PDB entry 8V08 | X-ray diffraction, 3.00 A resolution | chains A and B of the 4 polymer chains in the assembly

[Chain A]
Molecule: 5'-3' exonuclease PLD4
From: Homo sapiens
Notes: EC 3.1.16.1
UniProtKB: Q96BZ4 (PLD4_HUMAN); residues 60-506 here = UniProt positions 60-506
Amino-acid sequence (488 residues; each row starts with the number of its first residue):
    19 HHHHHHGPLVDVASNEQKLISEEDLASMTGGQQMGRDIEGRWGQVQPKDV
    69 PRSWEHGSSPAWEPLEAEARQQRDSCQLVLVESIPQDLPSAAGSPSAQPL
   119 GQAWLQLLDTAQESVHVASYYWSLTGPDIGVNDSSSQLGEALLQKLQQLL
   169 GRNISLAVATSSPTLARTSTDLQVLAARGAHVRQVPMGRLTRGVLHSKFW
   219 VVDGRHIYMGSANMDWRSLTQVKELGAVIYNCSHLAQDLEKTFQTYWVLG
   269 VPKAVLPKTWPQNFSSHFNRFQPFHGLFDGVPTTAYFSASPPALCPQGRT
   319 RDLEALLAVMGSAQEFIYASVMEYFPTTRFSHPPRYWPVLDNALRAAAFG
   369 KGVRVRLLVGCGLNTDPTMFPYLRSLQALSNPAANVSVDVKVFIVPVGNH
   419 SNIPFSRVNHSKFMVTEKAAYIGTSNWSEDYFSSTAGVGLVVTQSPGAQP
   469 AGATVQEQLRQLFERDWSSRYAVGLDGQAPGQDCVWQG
Disordered / not traced: 19-93, 108-110, 172-173, 294-297, 417-418, 463-471, 506
Construct notes: expression tag (19-59)
Modified / non-standard residues: His-428 (N1-phosphonohistidine; NEP)
Curated features (UniProtKB/Swiss-Prot):
  - active site: His-214 (Proton donor), Lys-216, Asp-221, His-428 (Nucleophile)
  - glycosylation (N-linked (GlcNAc...) asparagine): Asn-150, Asn-171, Asn-249, Asn-281, Asn-403, Asn-417, Asn-427, Asn-444
  - mutagenesis: Leu-183 (L183G: Loss of exonuclease activity toward ssDNA substrate), Val-212 (V212A: Loss of exonuclease activity toward ssDNA substrate; when associated with A-348), His-214 (H214A: Loss of exonuclease and phosphatase activities toward ssDNA; when associated with A-414. Loss of (S,S)-BMP synthase activity. No effect on protein expression or localization to lysosomes), Lys-216 (K216A: Loss of (S,S)-BMP synthase activity. No effect on protein expression or localization to lysosomes), Asp-221 (D221A: Loss of (S,S)-BMP synthase activity. No effect on protein expression or localization to lysosomes. Loss of protein stability; when associated with A-435), Arg-235 (R235Q: Tends to form aggregates. Loss of exonuclease activity toward ssDNA substrate), His-252 (H252Q: No effect on exonuclease activity toward ssDNA substrate), Gln-255 (Q255L: No effect on exonuclease activity toward ssDNA substrate), Ser-283 (S283L: Tends to form aggregates. Decreases exonuclease activity toward ssDNA substrate), Ala-326 (A326V: No effect on exonuclease activity toward ssDNA substrate), Phe-348 (F348A: Loss of exonuclease activity toward ssDNA; when associated with A-212), Gly-368 (G368S: Increases exonuclease activity toward ssDNA substrate), 4 further mutagenesis entries in UniProt
Cystine bridges: Cys-94/Cys-250, Cys-379/Cys-502
What the authors report for this chain:
  - catalytic residues: His-214 (proposed by the authors, not directly observed)
  - catalytic residues: Lys-216, His-428, Lys-430
  - binding site for ssDNA: Leu-183, Val-212, His-214, Phe-348, Phe-423, His-428
  - contacts within the chain: Asp-233/Arg-235 (salt bridge), Glu-242/His-428
  - post-translational modification sites: His-428
  - mutagenesis - L183G: abolished catalytic activity
  - specificity-determining residues: Leu-183, Phe-423
  - disease-associated variants - R235Q, S283L: decreased stability

[Chain B]
Molecule: 5'-3' exonuclease PLD4
From: Homo sapiens
Notes: EC 3.1.16.1
UniProtKB: Q96BZ4 (PLD4_HUMAN); residue numbers follow UniProt; this construct covers 60-506
Amino-acid sequence (488 residues; numbered 19 to 506; the number before each row is that of its first residue):
    19 HHHHHHGPLVDVASNEQKLISEEDLASMTGGQQMGRDIEGRWGQVQPKDV
    69 PRSWEHGSSPAWEPLEAEARQQRDSCQLVLVESIPQDLPSAAGSPSAQPL
   119 GQAWLQLLDTAQESVHVASYYWSLTGPDIGVNDSSSQLGEALLQKLQQLL
   169 GRNISLAVATSSPTLARTSTDLQVLAARGAHVRQVPMGRLTRGVLHSKFW
   219 VVDGRHIYMGSANMDWRSLTQVKELGAVIYNCSHLAQDLEKTFQTYWVLG
   269 VPKAVLPKTWPQNFSSHFNRFQPFHGLFDGVPTTAYFSASPPALCPQGRT
   319 RDLEALLAVMGSAQEFIYASVMEYFPTTRFSHPPRYWPVLDNALRAAAFG
   369 KGVRVRLLVGCGLNTDPTMFPYLRSLQALSNPAANVSVDVKVFIVPVGNH
   419 SNIPFSRVNHSKFMVTEKAAYIGTSNWSEDYFSSTAGVGLVVTQSPGAQP
   469 AGATVQEQLRQLFERDWSSRYAVGLDGQAPGQDCVWQG
Disordered / not traced: 19-93, 108-110, 172-173, 295-299, 462-471, 506
Construct notes: expression tag (19-59)
Curated features (UniProtKB/Swiss-Prot):
  - active site: His-214 (Proton donor), Lys-216, Asp-221, His-428 (Nucleophile)
  - glycosylation (N-linked (GlcNAc...) asparagine): Asn-150, Asn-171, Asn-249, Asn-281, Asn-403, Asn-417, Asn-427, Asn-444
  - mutagenesis: Leu-183 (L183G: Loss of exonuclease activity toward ssDNA substrate), Val-212 (V212A: Loss of exonuclease activity toward ssDNA substrate; when associated with A-348), His-214 (H214A: Loss of exonuclease and phosphatase activities toward ssDNA; when associated with A-414. Loss of (S,S)-BMP synthase activity. No effect on protein expression or localization to lysosomes), Lys-216 (K216A: Loss of (S,S)-BMP synthase activity. No effect on protein expression or localization to lysosomes), Asp-221 (D221A: Loss of (S,S)-BMP synthase activity. No effect on protein expression or localization to lysosomes. Loss of protein stability; when associated with A-435), Arg-235 (R235Q: Tends to form aggregates. Loss of exonuclease activity toward ssDNA substrate), His-252 (H252Q: No effect on exonuclease activity toward ssDNA substrate), Gln-255 (Q255L: No effect on exonuclease activity toward ssDNA substrate), Ser-283 (S283L: Tends to form aggregates. Decreases exonuclease activity toward ssDNA substrate), Ala-326 (A326V: No effect on exonuclease activity toward ssDNA substrate), Phe-348 (F348A: Loss of exonuclease activity toward ssDNA; when associated with A-212), Gly-368 (G368S: Increases exonuclease activity toward ssDNA substrate), 4 further mutagenesis entries in UniProt
Cystine bridges: Cys-94/Cys-250, Cys-379/Cys-502

[Interface between chain A and chain B]
Pairs across the interface (38; chain A residue first):
  Thr-345(A) / Phe-367(B)
  Pro-352(A) / Phe-367(B)  hydrophobic
  Pro-352(A) / Gly-368(B)
  Arg-353(A) / Phe-367(B)
  Tyr-354(A) / Asn-360(B)
  Tyr-354(A) / Arg-363(B)
  Tyr-354(A) / Ala-364(B)  hydrophobic
  Tyr-354(A) / Phe-367(B)
  Pro-356(A) / Asn-360(B)
  Asn-360(A) / Pro-356(B)
  Asn-360(A) / Asn-360(B)  hydrogen bond
  Arg-363(A) / Tyr-354(B)  hydrogen bond
  Arg-363(A) / Ser-393(B)
  Ala-364(A) / Tyr-354(B)  hydrophobic
  Phe-367(A) / Thr-345(B)
  Phe-367(A) / Pro-352(B)  hydrophobic
  Phe-367(A) / Arg-353(B)
  Phe-367(A) / Tyr-354(B)
  Phe-367(A) / Tyr-390(B)
  Gly-368(A) / Pro-352(B)
  Gly-368(A) / Arg-353(B)  hydrogen bond (backbone-side chain)
  Lys-369(A) / Arg-353(B)
  Pro-389(A) / Ala-396(B)
  Pro-389(A) / Leu-397(B)
  Pro-389(A) / Asn-399(B)
  Tyr-390(A) / Phe-367(B)
  Tyr-390(A) / Leu-397(B)  hydrophobic
  Arg-392(A) / Ala-396(B)
  Ser-393(A) / Arg-363(B)  hydrogen bond
  Ser-393(A) / Ser-393(B)  hydrogen bond (backbone-side chain)
  Ser-393(A) / Ala-396(B)
  Ser-393(A) / Leu-397(B)
  Ala-396(A) / Pro-389(B)
  Ala-396(A) / Arg-392(B)
  Ala-396(A) / Ser-393(B)
  Leu-397(A) / Tyr-390(B)  hydrophobic
  Leu-397(A) / Ser-393(B)
  Asn-399(A) / Pro-389(B)
Also at the interface, not in a pair above, chain A (19 interface residues in all): Ser-398
Also at the interface, not in a pair above, chain B (18 interface residues in all): Ser-398

[Overview]
19 residues of chain A and 18 residues of chain B are in contact; the contacts include 5 hydrogen bonds. Polar
pairs include Asn-360(A)/Asn-360(B), Arg-363(A)/Tyr-354(B) and Gly-368(A)/Arg-353(B). From the paper:
catalytic residues His-214(A), Lys-216(A) and His-428(A) among others; R235Q and S283L of chain A reduce
stability.
Here chain A is 5'-3' exonuclease PLD4 and chain B is 5'-3' exonuclease PLD4, both from Homo sapiens. Entry
8V08 (Crystal structure of human PLD4 co-crystallized with 5'Pi-ssDNA) was determined by X-ray diffraction
together with 8V05, 8V06 and 8V07 from the same study.
